PDB entry 8HAK | electron microscopy, 4.50 A resolution (low resolution: residue-level contacts below are approximate; hydrogen-bond / salt-bridge calls are withheld) | chains A and J of the 11 polymer chains in the assembly

== Chain A ==
Protein: Histone H3.1
Source organism: Homo sapiens
UniProt: P68431 (H31_HUMAN); residues 1-135 here correspond to UniProt positions 2-136 (UniProt number = residue number + 1)
Amino-acid sequence (135 residues; row label = number of the first residue in the row):
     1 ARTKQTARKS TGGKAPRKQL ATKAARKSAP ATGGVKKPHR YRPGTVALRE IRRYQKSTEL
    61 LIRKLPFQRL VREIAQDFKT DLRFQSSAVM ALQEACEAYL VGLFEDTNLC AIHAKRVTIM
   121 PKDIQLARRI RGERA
Unresolved in the structure: 1-38, 135
Curated features (UniProtKB/Swiss-Prot):
  - modified residue: Arg2 (Asymmetric dimethylarginine), Thr3 (Phosphothreonine), Lys4 (Allysine), Gln5 (5-glutamyl dopamine), Thr6 (Phosphothreonine), Arg8 (Citrulline), Lys9 (N6,N6,N6-trimethyllysine), Ser10 (ADP-ribosylserine), Thr11 (Phosphothreonine), Lys14 (N6-(2-hydroxyisobutyryl)lysine), Arg17 (Asymmetric dimethylarginine), Lys18 (N6-(2-hydroxyisobutyryl)lysine), Lys23 (N6-(2-hydroxyisobutyryl)lysine), Arg26 (Citrulline), Lys27 (N6,N6,N6-trimethyllysine), Ser28 (ADP-ribosylserine), Lys36 (N6,N6,N6-trimethyllysine), Lys37 (N6-methyllysine), Tyr41 (Phosphotyrosine), Lys56 (N6,N6,N6-trimethyllysine) and 8 more in UniProt
  - lipidation: Lys18 (N6-decanoyllysine)

== Chain J ==
Molecule: 180-nt DNA strand
Source organism: Homo sapiens
Sequence (180 nucleotides; numbered 1 to 180; the number before each row is that of its first residue):
     1 ATCCGTCCGT TACCGCCATC AATATCCACC TGCAGATTCT ACCAAAAGTG TATTTGGAAA
    61 CTGCTCCATC AAAAGGCATG TTCAGCTGAA TTCAGCTGAA CATGCCTTTT GATGGAGCAG
   121 TTTCCAAATA CACTTTTGGT AGAATCTGCA GGTGGATATT GATGGCGGTA ACGGACGGAT
Unresolved in the structure: 1-18, 166-180

== How chain A and chain J interact ==
Pairs across the interface - 25 pairs, chain A then chain J:
  Arg40(A) - DA100(J)
  Arg40(A) - DC101(J)
  Tyr41(A) - DT23(J)
  Tyr41(A) - DA100(J)
  Tyr41(A) - DC101(J)
  Arg42(A) - DA100(J)
  Pro43(A) - DA99(J)
  Pro43(A) - DA100(J)
  Gly44(A) - DA99(J)
  Gly44(A) - DA100(J)
  Thr45(A) - DA100(J)
  Val46(A) - DA100(J)
  Val46(A) - DC101(J)
  Ala47(A) - DA100(J)
  Arg49(A) - DA24(J)
  Arg53(A) - DT25(J)
  Lys56(A) - DC26(J)
  Arg63(A) - DT109(J)
  Lys64(A) - DT109(J)
  Leu65(A) - DT108(J)
  Leu65(A) - DT109(J)
  Pro66(A) - DT108(J)
  Arg69(A) - DT108(J)
  Asp81(A) - DG117(J)
  Arg83(A) - DA116(J)
Interface residues without a listed pair, chain A (19 interface residues in all): Lys115
Interface residues without a listed pair, chain J (12 interface residues in all): DA89

== In short ==
The interface between chain A and chain J involves 19 residues on one side and 12 on the other.
Here chain A is Histone H3.1 and chain J is a 180-nt DNA strand, both from Homo sapiens. Entry 8HAK (Cryo-EM
structure of the p300 catalytic core bound to the H4K12acK16ac nucleosome, class 4 (4.5 angstrom ...) was
determined by electron microscopy (same publication as 8HAG, 8HAH, 8HAI, 8HAJ, 8HAL, 8HAM and 8HAN).
